PDB entry 7BZ1 | X-ray diffraction, 2.45 A resolution | chains A and D of the 4 polymer chains in the assembly

Chain A (and D):
Name: Metallo-beta-lactamase PNGM-1
Source organism: uncultured bacterium
Notes: EC 3.5.2.6; chain D of this document is another copy of the same molecule, construct and numbering; everything in this record applies to it too
UniProt: A0A2U8UYM6 (A0A2U8UYM6_9BACT); residue numbers follow UniProt; this construct covers 9-373
Amino-acid sequence (365 residues; each row starts with the number of its first residue):
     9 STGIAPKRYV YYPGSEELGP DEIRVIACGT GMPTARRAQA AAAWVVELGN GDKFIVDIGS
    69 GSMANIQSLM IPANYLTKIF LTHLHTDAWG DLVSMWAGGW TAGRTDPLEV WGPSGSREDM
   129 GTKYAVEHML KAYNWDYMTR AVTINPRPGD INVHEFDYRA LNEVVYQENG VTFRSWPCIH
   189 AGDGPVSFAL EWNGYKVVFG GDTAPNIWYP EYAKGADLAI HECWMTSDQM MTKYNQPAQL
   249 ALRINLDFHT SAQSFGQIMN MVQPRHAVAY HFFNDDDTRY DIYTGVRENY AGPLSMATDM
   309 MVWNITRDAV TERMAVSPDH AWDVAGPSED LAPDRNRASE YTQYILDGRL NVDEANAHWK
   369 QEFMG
Differences from the reference sequence: engineered mutation Ala96 (His in A0A2U8UYM6)
Bound ions: Zn2+: His91, His93, His188, Asp210
Reported in the primary citation:
  - mutagenesis - H96A: decreased binding to Zn2+

How chain A and chain D interact:
Residue-residue contacts (218; chain A residue first):
  Pro41(A) - Gly106(D)
  Thr42(A) - Gln75(D)
  Thr42(A) - Asp331(D)
  Ala43(A) - Met71(D)
  Ala43(A) - Ala72(D)
  Ala43(A) - Gln75(D)
  Arg44(A) - Ala72(D)
  Arg44(A) - Asp327(D)
  Arg44(A) - His328(D)  hydrogen bond (side chain-backbone)
  Arg44(A) - Ala329(D)  hydrogen bond (side chain-backbone)
  Arg44(A) - Trp330(D)
  Arg45(A) - Ala72(D)
  Arg45(A) - Asn73(D)  hydrogen bond
  Arg45(A) - Ser76(D)  hydrogen bond
  Arg45(A) - Ser325(D)  hydrogen bond
  Arg45(A) - Pro326(D)  hydrogen bond (side chain-backbone)
  Arg45(A) - Asp327(D)  salt bridge
  Ala46(A) - Asp327(D)  hydrogen bond (backbone-backbone)
  Ala46(A) - His328(D)
  Ser68(A) - Ser102(D)
  Met71(A) - Ala43(D)
  Ala72(A) - Ala43(D)
  Ala72(A) - Arg44(D)
  Ala72(A) - Arg45(D)
  Asn73(A) - Arg45(D)  hydrogen bond
  Gln75(A) - Thr42(D)
  Gln75(A) - Ala43(D)
  Ser76(A) - Arg45(D)  hydrogen bond
  Leu92(A) - Asp144(D)
  His93(A) - Trp143(D)
  His93(A) - Asp144(D)
  Thr94(A) - Val101(D)
  Thr94(A) - Ala105(D)
  Thr94(A) - Tyr141(D)
  Thr94(A) - Asp144(D)  hydrogen bond (backbone-side chain)
  Trp97(A) - Ala140(D)
  Trp97(A) - Tyr141(D)
  Gly98(A) - Tyr141(D)
  Val101(A) - Thr94(D)
  Ala105(A) - Thr94(D)
  Gly106(A) - Pro41(D)
  Arg125(A) - Glu348(D)  salt bridge
  Asp127(A) - Asn142(D)  hydrogen bond (backbone-side chain)
  Met128(A) - Asn142(D)
  Met128(A) - Trp143(D)
  Met128(A) - Met146(D)  hydrophobic
  Met128(A) - Glu348(D)
  Tyr132(A) - Lys139(D)
  Ala133(A) - Ala140(D)
  His136(A) - His136(D)  hydrogen bond
  His136(A) - Lys139(D)
  His136(A) - Ala140(D)
  Met137(A) - Ala140(D)
  Lys139(A) - Tyr132(D)
  Lys139(A) - His136(D)
  Ala140(A) - Trp97(D)
  Ala140(A) - Ala133(D)
  Ala140(A) - His136(D)
  Ala140(A) - Met137(D)
  Tyr141(A) - Thr94(D)
  Tyr141(A) - Trp97(D)
  Tyr141(A) - Gly98(D)
  Asn142(A) - Asp127(D)  hydrogen bond (side chain-backbone)
  Asn142(A) - Met128(D)
  Trp143(A) - His91(D)
  Trp143(A) - Leu92(D)  hydrophobic
  Trp143(A) - His93(D)
  Trp143(A) - Met128(D)
  Trp143(A) - His188(D)
  Trp143(A) - Ala189(D)  hydrophobic
  Trp143(A) - Gly190(D)
  Trp143(A) - Asp191(D)  hydrogen bond (side chain-backbone)
  Trp143(A) - Pro193(D)  hydrophobic
  Asp144(A) - Leu92(D)
  Asp144(A) - His93(D)
  Asp144(A) - Thr94(D)  hydrogen bond (side chain-backbone)
  Met146(A) - Arg125(D)
  Met146(A) - Met128(D)  hydrophobic
  Thr147(A) - Ala189(D)
  Thr147(A) - Gly190(D)
  Arg148(A) - His93(D)
  Tyr166(A) - Ile353(D)  hydrophobic
  Arg167(A) - Tyr352(D)  hydrogen bond (backbone-side chain)
  Leu169(A) - Tyr352(D)
  Pro185(A) - Ile353(D)  hydrophobic
  Cys186(A) - Ile353(D)
  Ile187(A) - Ile353(D)
  Ile187(A) - Gly356(D)
  Ile187(A) - Arg357(D)
  His188(A) - Trp143(D)
  His188(A) - Tyr349(D)
  Ala189(A) - Trp143(D)  hydrophobic
  Ala189(A) - Thr147(D)
  Ala189(A) - Tyr349(D)  hydrogen bond (backbone-side chain)
  Gly190(A) - Trp143(D)
  Gly190(A) - Glu348(D)
  Gly190(A) - Tyr349(D)
  Asp191(A) - Trp143(D)  hydrogen bond (backbone-side chain)
  Asp191(A) - Glu348(D)  hydrogen bond (backbone-backbone)
  Asp191(A) - Tyr349(D)
  Asp191(A) - Thr350(D)  hydrogen bond (side chain-backbone)
  Asp191(A) - Ile353(D)
  Pro193(A) - Trp143(D)  hydrophobic
  Ala212(A) - Arg357(D)
  Pro213(A) - Arg357(D)
  Pro213(A) - Leu358(D)  hydrogen bond (backbone-backbone)
  Pro213(A) - Val360(D)  hydrophobic
  Asn214(A) - Gly356(D)
  Asn214(A) - Leu358(D)
  Ile215(A) - Gly356(D)  hydrogen bond (backbone-backbone)
  Ile215(A) - Arg357(D)
  Trp216(A) - Tyr352(D)
  Trp216(A) - Ile353(D)
  Trp216(A) - Gly356(D)
  Met233(A) - Trp330(D)  hydrophobic
  Ser235(A) - Trp367(D)
  Ser235(A) - Phe371(D)
  Asp236(A) - Phe371(D)
  Met239(A) - Phe371(D)  hydrophobic
  Lys241(A) - Trp330(D)
  Tyr242(A) - Trp330(D)
  Tyr242(A) - Asp331(D)
  Ala246(A) - Phe371(D)
  Leu250(A) - Trp367(D)  hydrophobic
  Leu250(A) - Phe371(D)  hydrophobic
  Asn253(A) - Trp367(D)
  Leu254(A) - Asn364(D)
  Leu254(A) - Trp367(D)  hydrophobic
  Leu254(A) - Lys368(D)
  Asp255(A) - Arg357(D)  hydrogen bond (backbone-side chain)
  Ser259(A) - Asn364(D)  hydrogen bond
  Gln261(A) - Ala363(D)
  Gln261(A) - Trp367(D)  hydrogen bond
  Ser262(A) - Val360(D)
  Ser262(A) - Asn364(D)  hydrogen bond
  Gln265(A) - Leu358(D)
  Gln265(A) - Asn359(D)  hydrogen bond (side chain-backbone)
  Gln265(A) - Val360(D)
  Gln265(A) - Glu362(D)
  Gln265(A) - Ala363(D)
  Ile266(A) - Leu358(D)  hydrophobic
  Phe281(A) - Ala329(D)
  Phe281(A) - Trp330(D)  hydrophobic
  Asn282(A) - His328(D)
  Asp283(A) - His328(D)  salt bridge
  Asp283(A) - Trp330(D)  hydrogen bond
  Glu296(A) - Ala363(D)
  Asn297(A) - Ala363(D)
  Ser325(A) - Arg45(D)  hydrogen bond (backbone-side chain)
  Pro326(A) - Arg45(D)
  Asp327(A) - Arg44(D)
  Asp327(A) - Arg45(D)  salt bridge
  Asp327(A) - Ala46(D)  hydrogen bond (backbone-backbone)
  His328(A) - Arg44(D)  hydrogen bond
  His328(A) - Ala46(D)
  His328(A) - Asn282(D)
  His328(A) - Asp283(D)  salt bridge
  Ala329(A) - Arg44(D)  hydrogen bond (backbone-side chain)
  Ala329(A) - Phe281(D)
  Trp330(A) - Arg44(D)
  Trp330(A) - Met233(D)  hydrophobic
  Trp330(A) - Lys241(D)
  Trp330(A) - Tyr242(D)
  Trp330(A) - Phe281(D)  hydrophobic
  Trp330(A) - Asp283(D)  hydrogen bond
  Glu348(A) - Arg125(D)  salt bridge
  Glu348(A) - Met128(D)
  Glu348(A) - Gly190(D)
  Glu348(A) - Asp191(D)  hydrogen bond (backbone-backbone)
  Tyr349(A) - Ile187(D)  hydrophobic
  Tyr349(A) - His188(D)
  Tyr349(A) - Ala189(D)  hydrogen bond (side chain-backbone)
  Tyr349(A) - Gly190(D)
  Tyr349(A) - Asp191(D)
  Thr350(A) - Asp191(D)  hydrogen bond
  Tyr352(A) - Arg167(D)  hydrogen bond (side chain-backbone)
  Tyr352(A) - Leu169(D)
  Tyr352(A) - Trp216(D)
  Ile353(A) - Tyr166(D)  hydrophobic
  Ile353(A) - Pro185(D)  hydrophobic
  Ile353(A) - Cys186(D)
  Ile353(A) - Ile187(D)
  Ile353(A) - Asp191(D)
  Ile353(A) - Trp216(D)
  Gly356(A) - Ile187(D)
  Gly356(A) - Asn214(D)
  Gly356(A) - Ile215(D)  hydrogen bond (backbone-backbone)
  Gly356(A) - Trp216(D)
  Arg357(A) - Ile187(D)
  Arg357(A) - Ala212(D)
  Arg357(A) - Pro213(D)
  Arg357(A) - Asp255(D)  hydrogen bond (side chain-backbone)
  Leu358(A) - Pro213(D)  hydrogen bond (backbone-backbone)
  Leu358(A) - Asn214(D)
  Leu358(A) - Gln265(D)
  Asn359(A) - Gln265(D)  hydrogen bond (backbone-side chain)
  Val360(A) - Pro213(D)  hydrophobic
  Val360(A) - Ser262(D)
  Val360(A) - Gln265(D)
  Glu362(A) - Gln265(D)
  Ala363(A) - Gln261(D)
  Ala363(A) - Gln265(D)
  Ala363(A) - Glu296(D)
  Ala363(A) - Asn297(D)
  Asn364(A) - Leu254(D)
  Asn364(A) - Ser259(D)  hydrogen bond
  Asn364(A) - Gln261(D)
  Asn364(A) - Ser262(D)  hydrogen bond
  His366(A) - Glu296(D)
  Trp367(A) - Ser235(D)
  Trp367(A) - Leu250(D)  hydrophobic
  Trp367(A) - Asn253(D)
  Trp367(A) - Gln261(D)  hydrogen bond
  Phe371(A) - Ser235(D)
  Phe371(A) - Asp236(D)
  Phe371(A) - Met239(D)  hydrophobic
  Phe371(A) - Ala246(D)
  Phe371(A) - Leu250(D)  hydrophobic
Other interface residues (no listed pair), chain A (110 interface residues in all): His91, Asp99, Ser102, Trp104, Thr109, Ser124, Pro218, Ala249, Met269, Thr286, Met308, Asp331, Leu354, Lys368, Met372
Other interface residues (no listed pair), chain D (110 interface residues in all): Ser68, Trp104, Thr109, Ser124, Arg148, Gly192, Pro218, Ile266, Met269, Thr286, Met308, Leu354, Asp355, Glu370, Met372

Summary:
The chain A/chain D interface involves 110 residues from each chain; the contacts include 44 hydrogen bonds
and 6 salt bridges. Among the polar pairs are Arg45(A)-Asp327(D), Arg125(A)-Glu348(D) and Asp283(A)-His328(D).
His91(A), His93(A), His188(A) and Asp210(A) form the Zn2+ site. The paper reports that H96A of chain A reduces
binding to Zn2+.
Chain A and chain D are both Metallo-beta-lactamase PNGM-1 (uncultured bacterium); the structure, The mutant
variant of PNGM-1. H96 was substituted for alanine to study metal coordination, was determined by X-ray
diffraction (same publication as 7WI1, 7BYQ, 7BZ3, 7BZ4 and 7BZI).
